Entry 5DXP (X-ray diffraction, 2.20 A resolution); this record covers chains A and B of the 4 polymer chains in the assembly.

== Chain A (and B) ==
Protein: Estrogen receptor
From: Homo sapiens
Notes: fragment: ligand-binding domain; chain B of this document is another copy of the same molecule, construct and numbering; everything in this record applies to it too
UniProt: P03372 (ESR1_HUMAN); residues 298-554 here = UniProt positions 298-554
Amino-acid sequence (257 residues; each row starts with the number of its first residue):
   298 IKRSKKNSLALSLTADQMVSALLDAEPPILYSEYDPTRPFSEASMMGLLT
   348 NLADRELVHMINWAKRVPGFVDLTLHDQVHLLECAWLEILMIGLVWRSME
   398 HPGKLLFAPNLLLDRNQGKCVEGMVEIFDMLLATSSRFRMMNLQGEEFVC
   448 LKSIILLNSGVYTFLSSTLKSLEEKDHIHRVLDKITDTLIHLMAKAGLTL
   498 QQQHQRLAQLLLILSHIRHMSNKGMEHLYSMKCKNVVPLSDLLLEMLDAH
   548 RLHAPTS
Not modelled in the structure: 298-304, 333-340, 460-472, 548-554 (chain B: 298-305, 419-420, 460-470, 549-554)
Sequence notes: engineered mutation Ser537 (Tyr in P03372)
Ligand contacts: 5HX (4-[(E)-(1s,5s)-bicyclo[3.3.1]non-9-ylidene(phenyl)methyl]phenol): Met343, Leu346, Thr347, Ala350, Glu353, Trp383, Leu384, Leu387, Met388, Leu391, Arg394, Phe404, Met421, Ile424, Phe425, Leu428, Gly521, Leu525, Leu540

== Chain A / chain B interface ==
Pairs across the interface (56):
  Met427(A) - Val458(B)  hydrophobic
  Ala430(A) - Tyr459(B)  hydrophobic
  Arg434(A) - Val458(B)  hydrogen bond (side chain-backbone)
  Ile451(A) - Leu509(B)  hydrophobic
  Asn455(A) - Leu509(B)  hydrogen bond (side chain-backbone)
  Asn455(A) - His513(B)  hydrogen bond (backbone-side chain)
  Gly457(A) - His513(B)  hydrogen bond (backbone-side chain)
  Val458(A) - Met427(B)
  Val458(A) - His513(B)
  Tyr459(A) - Met427(B)  hydrogen bond
  Tyr459(A) - Arg434(B)
  Tyr459(A) - His516(B)
  His476(A) - Gln506(B)
  Leu479(A) - Gln506(B)
  Asp480(A) - Gln502(B)
  Asp480(A) - Gln506(B)  hydrogen bond
  Thr483(A) - His501(B)
  Thr483(A) - Ala505(B)
  Asp484(A) - Gln498(B)  hydrogen bond
  Asp484(A) - Gln502(B)  hydrogen bond
  Ile487(A) - His501(B)
  Leu497(A) - Leu497(B)  hydrophobic
  Gln498(A) - Asp484(B)
  His501(A) - Thr483(B)
  His501(A) - Asp484(B)  salt bridge
  His501(A) - Ile487(B)
  His501(A) - Leu497(B)
  His501(A) - His501(B)  hydrogen bond
  His501(A) - Leu504(B)
  Gln502(A) - Asp480(B)
  Gln502(A) - Asp484(B)  hydrogen bond
  Ala505(A) - Thr483(B)
  Ala505(A) - Leu508(B)  hydrophobic
  Gln506(A) - His476(B)
  Gln506(A) - Leu479(B)
  Gln506(A) - Asp480(B)
  Leu508(A) - Ala505(B)  hydrophobic
  Leu508(A) - Leu509(B)  hydrophobic
  Leu509(A) - Ile451(B)  hydrophobic
  Leu509(A) - Asn455(B)  hydrogen bond (backbone-side chain)
  Leu511(A) - Ser512(B)
  Ser512(A) - Asn455(B)
  Ser512(A) - Ser512(B)
  Ser512(A) - Arg515(B)  hydrogen bond
  His513(A) - Asn455(B)  hydrogen bond (side chain-backbone)
  His513(A) - Gly457(B)
  His513(A) - Arg515(B)
  Arg515(A) - Ser512(B)
  Arg515(A) - His513(B)
  Arg515(A) - His516(B)
  His516(A) - Val458(B)
  His516(A) - Arg515(B)
  His516(A) - Asn519(B)  hydrogen bond
  Asn519(A) - His516(B)  hydrogen bond
  Asn519(A) - Asn519(B)  hydrogen bond
  Glu523(A) - Glu523(B)
Interface residues without a listed pair, chain A (33 interface residues in all): Thr431, Gln500, Leu504, Lys520
Interface residues without a listed pair, chain B (30 interface residues in all): Ala430, Leu511

== In short ==
The interface between chain A and chain B involves 33 residues on one side and 30 on the other; the contacts
include 16 hydrogen bonds and 1 salt bridge. Polar contacts include His501(A)-Asp484(B), Arg434(A)-Val458(B)
and Asn455(A)-Leu509(B). Chain A binds compound 5HX.
Chain A and chain B are both Estrogen receptor (Homo sapiens); the structure, Crystal Structure of the
ER-alpha Ligand-binding Domain in Complex with the Cyclofenil Derivative
4-[(E)-(1s,5s)-bicyclo[3.3.1]non-9-ylidene(phenyl)methyl]phenol, was determined by X-ray diffraction,
deposited together with 4ZN7, 4ZNH, 4ZNS, 4ZNT, 4ZNU, 4ZNV and 50 further entries.
